6OQW - chains C and F of the 22 polymer chains in the assembly; structure by electron microscopy, 3.10 A resolution.

[Chain C]
Name: ATP synthase subunit alpha
From: Escherichia coli 2-427-07_S4_C3
Notes: EC 7.1.2.2
UniProtKB: A0A073FQ32 (A0A073FQ32_ECOLX); residue numbers follow UniProt; this construct covers 1-513
Chain sequence (513 residues; each row starts with the number of its first residue):
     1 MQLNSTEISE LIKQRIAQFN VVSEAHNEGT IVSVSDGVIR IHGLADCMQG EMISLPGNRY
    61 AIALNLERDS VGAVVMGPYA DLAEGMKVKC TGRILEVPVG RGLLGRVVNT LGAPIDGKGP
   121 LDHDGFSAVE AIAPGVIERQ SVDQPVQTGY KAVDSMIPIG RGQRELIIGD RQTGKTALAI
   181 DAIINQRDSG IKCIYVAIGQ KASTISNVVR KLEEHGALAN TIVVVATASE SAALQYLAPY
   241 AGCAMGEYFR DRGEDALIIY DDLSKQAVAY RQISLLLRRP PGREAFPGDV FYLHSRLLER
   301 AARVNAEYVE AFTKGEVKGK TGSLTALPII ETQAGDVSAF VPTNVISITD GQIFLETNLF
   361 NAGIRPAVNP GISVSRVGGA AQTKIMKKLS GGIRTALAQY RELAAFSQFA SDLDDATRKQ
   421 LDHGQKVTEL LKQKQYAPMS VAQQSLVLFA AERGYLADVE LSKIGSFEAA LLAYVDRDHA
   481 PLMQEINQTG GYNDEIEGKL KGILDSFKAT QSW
Not modelled in the structure: 1, 512-513
Metal / ion sites: Mg2+: Thr176 (together with ATP)
Residues lining bound ligands:
  - ADP (adenosine-5'-diphosphate): Val374, Ser375, Arg376, Arg394
  - ATP (adenosine-5'-triphosphate): Arg171, Gln172, Thr173, Gly174, Lys175, Thr176, Ala177, Glu331, Phe360, Arg365, Pro366, Gln433, Lys434, Gln435

[Chain F]
Name: ATP synthase subunit beta
From: Escherichia coli Xuzhou21
Notes: EC 7.1.2.2
UniProtKB: A0A0F6CB56 (A0A0F6CB56_ECOLX); residues 0-459 here correspond to UniProt positions 1-460 (UniProt number = residue number + 1)
Chain sequence (471 residues; row label = number of the first residue in the row; numbers below 1 keep their minus sign (Met-11 is residue -11)):
   -11 MRGSHHHHHH GMATGKIVQV IGAVVDVEFP QDAVPRVYDA LEVQNGNERL VLEVQQQLGG
    49 GIVRTIAMGS SDGLRRGLDV KDLEHPIEVP VGKATLGRIM NVLGEPVDMK GEIGEEERWA
   109 IHRAAPSYEE LSNSQELLET GIKVIDLMAP FAKGGKVGLF GGAGVGKTVN MMELIRNIAI
   169 EHSGYSVFAG VGERTREGND FYHEMTDSNV IDKVSLVYGQ MNEPPGNRLR VALTGLTMAE
   229 KFRDEGRDVL LFVDNIYRYT LAGTEVSALL GRMPSAVGYQ PTLAEEMGVL QERITSTKTG
   289 SITSVQAVYV PADDLTDPSP ATTFAHLDAT VVLSRQIASL GIYPAVDPLD STSRQLDPLV
   349 VGQEHYDTAR GVQSILQRYQ ELKDIIAILG MDELSEEDKL VVARARKIQR FLSQPFFVAE
   409 VFTGSPGKYV SLKDTIRGFK GIMEGEYDHL PEQAFYMVGS IEEAVEKAKK L
Not modelled in the structure: -11 to 1
Construct notes: initiating methionine (-11); expression tag (-10 to -1); conflict Ala137 (Cys138 in A0A0F6CB56)
Metal / ion sites: Mg2+: Thr156 (together with ADP)
Residues lining bound ligands:
  - ADP (adenosine-5'-diphosphate): Gly150, Ala151, Gly152, Val153, Gly154, Lys155, Thr156, Val157, Asn158, Arg182, Glu185, Tyr331, Gln402, Phe404, Ala407, Phe410
  - ATP (adenosine-5'-triphosphate): Ser341, Arg342, Asp345, Tyr354, Arg358

[How chain C and chain F interact]
Pairs across the interface - 84 pairs, chain C then chain F:
  Gly43(C) - Arg64(F)
  Leu44(C) - Arg64(F)  hydrogen bond (backbone-side chain)
  Ala45(C) - Arg64(F)
  Asp46(C) - Arg63(F)
  Cys47(C) - Arg63(F)
  Met48(C) - Gly61(F)
  Met48(C) - Leu62(F)
  Met48(C) - Arg63(F)
  Gln49(C) - Val8(F)
  Gln49(C) - Gly10(F)  hydrogen bond (side chain-backbone)
  Gln49(C) - Asp60(F)
  Gln49(C) - Gly61(F)  hydrogen bond (backbone-backbone)
  Gln49(C) - Leu62(F)  hydrogen bond (backbone-backbone)
  Asn65(C) - Val8(F)
  Leu66(C) - Gln7(F)
  Leu66(C) - Val8(F)  hydrogen bond (backbone-backbone)
  Leu66(C) - Leu62(F)
  Leu66(C) - Arg64(F)
  Glu67(C) - Val6(F)
  Glu67(C) - Gln7(F)
  Glu67(C) - Arg64(F)  hydrogen bond (backbone-side chain)
  Arg68(C) - Val6(F)
  Arg68(C) - Gln7(F)
  Arg68(C) - Glu16(F)  salt bridge
  Ser70(C) - Arg64(F)
  Val71(C) - Arg64(F)
  Ile94(C) - Gly61(F)
  Ile132(C) - Asn210(F)
  Ala133(C) - Asn210(F)
  Val136(C) - Thr183(F)
  Val136(C) - Gly186(F)
  Val136(C) - Asn187(F)
  Ile137(C) - Val95(F)
  Ile137(C) - Met97(F)  hydrophobic
  Ile137(C) - Tyr190(F)  hydrophobic
  Arg139(C) - Thr183(F)  hydrogen bond
  Arg139(C) - Asn187(F)
  Ser141(C) - Asp188(F)  hydrogen bond
  Arg164(C) - Arg182(F)
  Pro280(C) - Ala256(F)
  Gly282(C) - Val265(F)
  Arg283(C) - Val265(F)
  Arg283(C) - Ala300(F)
  Arg283(C) - Asp302(F)  salt bridge
  Arg283(C) - Asp305(F)  salt bridge
  Gly288(C) - Glu253(F)
  Asp289(C) - Glu253(F)
  Phe291(C) - Met209(F)  hydrophobic
  Phe291(C) - Arg246(F)
  Phe291(C) - Leu249(F)  hydrophobic
  Tyr292(C) - Glu211(F)
  Tyr292(C) - Pro212(F)
  Tyr292(C) - Arg216(F)
  Tyr292(C) - Glu253(F)
  Ser295(C) - Met209(F)  hydrogen bond (side chain-backbone)
  Glu299(C) - Arg182(F)
  Glu299(C) - Thr183(F)  hydrogen bond
  Glu299(C) - Met209(F)
  Glu299(C) - Asn210(F)
  Ser338(C) - Asp301(F)  hydrogen bond
  Thr343(C) - Ala151(F)
  Thr343(C) - Tyr297(F)
  Ile346(C) - Ala151(F)  hydrophobic
  Ser347(C) - Arg182(F)  hydrogen bond (backbone-side chain)
  Ser347(C) - Met209(F)
  Ser347(C) - Arg246(F)  hydrogen bond
  Ser347(C) - Tyr297(F)
  Ile348(C) - Arg182(F)  hydrogen bond (backbone-side chain)
  Thr349(C) - Arg182(F)  hydrogen bond (backbone-side chain)
  Asp350(C) - Arg182(F)
  Asp350(C) - Arg184(F)  salt bridge
  Arg376(C) - Gly152(F)
  Arg376(C) - Arg182(F)
  Arg376(C) - Phe410(F)
  Gly379(C) - Val409(F)
  Arg394(C) - Tyr331(F)
  Thr395(C) - Tyr444(F)
  Gln399(C) - Leu328(F)  hydrogen bond (side chain-backbone)
  Gln399(C) - Arg398(F)
  Gln399(C) - Tyr444(F)
  Glu402(C) - Leu328(F)
  Glu402(C) - Arg394(F)  salt bridge
  Glu402(C) - Arg398(F)  salt bridge
  Asp415(C) - Leu459(F)
Interface residues without a listed pair, chain C (60 interface residues in all): Leu64, Glu130, Pro134, Gln140, Val142, Pro281, Arg296, Val337, Ala339, Asn344, Gly371, Ser375, Gly378, Gly391, Ala398, Phe406
Interface residues without a listed pair, chain F (61 interface residues in all): Ile9, Ile50, Ser58, Ser59, Ile87, Asp96, Tyr206, Pro213, Pro262, Gly266, Pro299, Arg323, Ala326, Ser327, Ile330, Met379, Gln441

[In short]
The interface between chain C and chain F involves 60 residues on one side and 61 on the other, with 16
hydrogen bonds and 6 salt bridges. Among the polar pairs are Arg68(C)-Glu16(F), Arg283(C)-Asp302(F) and
Arg283(C)-Asp305(F). ADP is bound between chain C and chain F.
Chain C is ATP synthase subunit alpha (Escherichia coli 2-427-07_S4_C3) and chain F is ATP synthase subunit
beta (Escherichia coli Xuzhou21); the structure, E. coli ATP synthase State 3a, was determined by electron
microscopy (same publication as 6OQR, 6OQS, 6OQT, 6OQU, 6OQV, 6PQV and 3 further entries).
